PDB entry 2G5O | X-ray diffraction, 2.30 A resolution | chains B and D of the 4 polymer chains in the assembly

[Chain B]
Name: Estrogen receptor
Source organism: Homo sapiens
Notes: fragment: Ligand Binding Domain
UniProtKB: P03372 (ESR1_HUMAN); numbering as in UniProt (aligned over 298-554)
Chain sequence (257 residues; numbered 298 to 554; the number before each row is that of its first residue):
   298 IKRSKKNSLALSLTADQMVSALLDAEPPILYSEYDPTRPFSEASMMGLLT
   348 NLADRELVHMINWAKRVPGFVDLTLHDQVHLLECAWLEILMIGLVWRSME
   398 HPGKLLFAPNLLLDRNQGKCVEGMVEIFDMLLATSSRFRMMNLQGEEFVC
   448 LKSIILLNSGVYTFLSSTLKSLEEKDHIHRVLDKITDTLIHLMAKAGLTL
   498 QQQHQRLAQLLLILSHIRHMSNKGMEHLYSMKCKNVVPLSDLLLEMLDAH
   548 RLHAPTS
Unresolved in the structure: 298-303, 463-470, 551-554
Construct notes: modified residue (381, 417, 530); engineered mutation Ser537 (Tyr in P03372)
Modified / non-standard residues: Cys381 (s,s-(2-hydroxyethyl)thiocysteine; CME); Cys417 (s,s-(2-hydroxyethyl)thiocysteine; CME); Cys530 (s,s-(2-hydroxyethyl)thiocysteine; CME)
Small-molecule neighbours: DRQ ((9alpha,13beta,17beta)-2-[(1Z)-but-1-en-1-yl]estra-1,3,5(10)-triene-3,17-diol): Met343, Leu346, Leu349, Ala350, Glu353, Leu384, Leu387, Met388, Leu391, Arg394, Phe404, Met421, Ile424, Leu428, Gly521, His524, Leu525

[Chain D]
Name: Nuclear receptor coactivator 2
Notes: fragment: grip peptide
UniProtKB: Q15596 (NCOA2_HUMAN); residues 686-698 here = UniProt positions 686-698
Chain sequence (13 residues; row label = number of the first residue in the row):
   686 KHKILHRLLQDSS
Unresolved in the structure: 686-687, 697-698

[Chain B / chain D interface]
Residue-residue contacts (20; chain B residue first):
  Ile358(B) - Leu690(D)  hydrophobic
  Ile358(B) - Leu693(D)  hydrophobic
  Ile358(B) - Leu694(D)  hydrophobic
  Lys362(B) - Leu693(D)
  Lys362(B) - Leu694(D)  hydrogen bond (side chain-backbone)
  Lys362(B) - Asp696(D)  hydrogen bond (side chain-backbone)
  Leu372(B) - His691(D)
  Gln375(B) - Leu694(D)
  Val376(B) - Leu690(D)
  Val376(B) - Leu694(D)  hydrophobic
  Leu379(B) - Leu694(D)  hydrophobic
  Glu380(B) - Lys688(D)
  Glu380(B) - Leu690(D)
  Asp538(B) - Ile689(D)
  Leu539(B) - Ile689(D)
  Leu539(B) - Leu693(D)  hydrophobic
  Glu542(B) - Lys688(D)
  Glu542(B) - Ile689(D)  hydrogen bond (side chain-backbone)
  Glu542(B) - Leu690(D)
  Met543(B) - Leu690(D)  hydrophobic
Other interface residues (no listed pair), chain B (13 interface residues in all): Phe367, His373
Other interface residues (no listed pair), chain D (8 interface residues in all): Gln695

[Overview]
13 residues of chain B face 8 of chain D across their interface, with 3 hydrogen bonds. Among the polar pairs
are Lys362(B)-Leu694(D), Lys362(B)-Asp696(D) and Glu542(B)-Ile689(D). Chain B binds compound DRQ.
Chain B is Estrogen receptor (Homo sapiens) and chain D is Nuclear receptor coactivator 2; the structure,
Human estrogen receptor alpha ligand-binding domain in complex with 2-(but-1-enyl)-17beta-estradiol and a
glucocorticoid receptor interacting protein ..., was determined by X-ray diffraction.
